PDB entry 8UCN | electron microscopy, 3.31 A resolution | chains c and d of the 10 polymer chains in the assembly

[Chain c]
Molecule: Cytochrome c oxidase subunit 3
Organism: Komagataella pastoris
UniProt: F2R0J6 (F2R0J6_KOMPC); residue numbers follow UniProt; this construct covers 1-268
Chain sequence (268 residues; numbered 1 to 268; the number before each row is that of its first residue):
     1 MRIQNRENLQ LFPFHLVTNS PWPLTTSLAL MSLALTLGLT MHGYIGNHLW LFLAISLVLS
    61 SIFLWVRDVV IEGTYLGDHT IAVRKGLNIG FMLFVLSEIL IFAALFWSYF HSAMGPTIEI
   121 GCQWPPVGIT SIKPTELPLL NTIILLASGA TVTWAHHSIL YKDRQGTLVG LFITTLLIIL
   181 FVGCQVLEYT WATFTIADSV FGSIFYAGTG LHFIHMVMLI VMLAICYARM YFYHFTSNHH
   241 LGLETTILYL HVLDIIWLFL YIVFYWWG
Construct notes: conflict Ile45 (Met in F2R0J6), Ile55 (Met in F2R0J6), Ile62 (Met in F2R0J6), Ile81 (Met in F2R0J6), Ile89 (Met in F2R0J6), Ile101 (Met in F2R0J6), Ile120 (Met in F2R0J6), Ile129 (Met in F2R0J6), Ile132 (Met in F2R0J6), Ile143 (Met in F2R0J6), Ile247 (Met in F2R0J6), Leu248 (Thr in F2R0J6)
Residues lining bound ligands:
  - phosphatidylethanolamine (PTY), molecule 1: His15, Val17, Leu30, Ile62, Trp65, Val69, Glu72, His79, Val83, Leu87, Gly90, Phe91, Phe94
  - phosphatidylethanolamine (PTY), molecule 2: Leu59, Ile62, Phe63, Val66, Val69, Gly73, Thr74, Leu87, Phe91, Met218, Val221, Met222, Ile225, Arg229, His234, Phe235, His239, His240, Leu241, Gly242

[Chain d]
Molecule: Cytochrome c oxidase subunit 4
Organism: Komagataella pastoris
UniProt: F2QT92 (F2QT92_KOMPC); residues 44-160 here = UniProt positions 44-160
Chain sequence (117 residues; numbered 44 to 160; the number before each row is that of its first residue):
    44 QFKTATSIAE VEGLENLVGP GAKTGTVPTD LEQATGLERY ELLGKLEGIE VFDETPLEAV
   104 RKGTMKDPIL IDSYDDYRYV GCTGVPADSH NIEWLKPTTE KNARCWECGS VYKLNFL
Bound ions: Zn2+: Cys125, His133, Cys148, Cys151

[How chain c and chain d interact]
Contacting residue pairs - 48 pairs, chain c then chain d:
  Met1(c) with Asp96(d); Tyr117(d), hydrogen bond (backbone-side chain); Arg121(d)
  Arg2(c) with Asp115(d), salt bridge; Asn158(d); Leu160(d)
  Ile3(c) with Ile51(d), hydrophobic; Ile92(d), hydrophobic
  Asn5(c) with Tyr83(d)
  Arg6(c) with Tyr83(d); Val94(d); Phe95(d); Tyr117(d)
  Asn8(c) with Glu55(d), hydrogen bond (side chain-backbone)
  Leu9(c) with Gly56(d); Tyr83(d), hydrophobic
  Gln10(c) with Phe95(d)
  Leu11(c) with Phe95(d); Tyr117(d), hydrophobic
  Phe12(c) with Leu80(d); Phe95(d)
  Pro13(c) with Phe95(d), hydrophobic
  Gly73(c) with Glu81(d)
  Tyr75(c) with Thr78(d), hydrogen bond (backbone-side chain)
  Leu76(c) with Thr78(d), hydrogen bond (backbone-side chain); Gly79(d)
  Gly77(c) with Thr78(d); Gly79(d), hydrogen bond (backbone-backbone); Leu80(d), hydrogen bond (backbone-backbone); Glu81(d)
  Asp78(c) with Leu80(d); Glu81(d), hydrogen bond (backbone-side chain)
  His79(c) with Glu81(d), hydrogen bond (backbone-side chain)
  Thr80(c) with Leu80(d)
  Ile81(c) with Glu84(d); Lys88(d)
  Lys162(c) with Thr72(d)
  Tyr233(c) with Thr67(d); Gly68(d), hydrogen bond (side chain-backbone); Thr69(d)
  Phe235(c) with Pro71(d)
  Thr236(c) with Pro71(d); Thr72(d); Asp73(d), hydrogen bond; Gln76(d)
  Ser237(c) with Pro71(d), hydrogen bond (backbone-backbone)
  Asn238(c) with Asp73(d)
  His239(c) with Glu81(d), salt bridge
Also at the interface, not in a pair above, chain c (31 interface residues in all): Glu7, Ile159, Asp163, Arg164, Met230
Also at the interface, not in a pair above, chain d (30 interface residues in all): Val54, Leu57, Leu60, Val70

[In short]
The interface between chain c and chain d involves 31 residues on one side and 30 on the other; the contacts
include 11 hydrogen bonds and 2 salt bridges. Polar contacts include Arg2(c)-Asp115(d), His239(c)-Glu81(d) and
Met1(c)-Tyr117(d). Ligands of chain c: phosphatidylethanolamine.
Chain c is Cytochrome c oxidase subunit 3 and chain d is Cytochrome c oxidase subunit 4, both from
Komagataella pastoris; the structure, Komagataella pastoris Cytochrome c oxidase in complex with human VMAT2
and Histamine, was determined by electron microscopy.
